6FJM - chains C and E of the 6 polymer chains in the assembly; structure by X-ray diffraction, 2.10 A resolution.

# Chain C
Name: Tubulin alpha-1B chain
Source organism: Bos taurus
UniProtKB: P81947 (TBA1B_BOVIN); numbering as in UniProt (aligned over 1-451)
Chain sequence (451 residues; row label = number of the first residue in the row):
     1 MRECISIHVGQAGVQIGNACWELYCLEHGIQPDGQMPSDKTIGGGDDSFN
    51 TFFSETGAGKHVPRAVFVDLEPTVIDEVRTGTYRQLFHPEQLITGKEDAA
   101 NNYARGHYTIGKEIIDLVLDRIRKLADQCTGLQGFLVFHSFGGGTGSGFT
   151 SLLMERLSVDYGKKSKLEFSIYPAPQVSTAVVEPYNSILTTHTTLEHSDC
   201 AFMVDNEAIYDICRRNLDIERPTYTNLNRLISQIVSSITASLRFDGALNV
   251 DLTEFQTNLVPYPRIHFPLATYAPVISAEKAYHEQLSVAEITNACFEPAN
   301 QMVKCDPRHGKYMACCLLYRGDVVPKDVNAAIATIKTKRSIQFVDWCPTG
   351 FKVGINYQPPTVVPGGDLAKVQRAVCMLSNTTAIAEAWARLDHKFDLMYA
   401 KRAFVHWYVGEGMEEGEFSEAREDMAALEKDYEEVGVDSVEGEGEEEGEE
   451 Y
Disordered / not traced: 441-451
Ion coordination: Ca2+: D39, T41, G44, E55
Ligand contacts: GTP (guanosine-5'-triphosphate): G10, Q11, A12, Q15, I16, D69, D98, A99, A100, N101, N102, S140, G142, G143, G144, T145, G146, I171, P173, V177, S178, T179, E183, N206, Y224, L227, N228, I231

# Chain E
Name: Stathmin-4
Source organism: Rattus norvegicus
UniProtKB: P63043 (STMN4_RAT), isoform P63043-3; residues 5-145 here correspond to UniProt positions 76-216 (UniProt number = residue number + 71)
Chain sequence (143 residues; numbered 3 to 145; the number before each row is that of its first residue):
     3 MADMEVIELNKCTSGQSFEVILKPPSFDGVPEFNASLPRRRDPSLEEIQK
    53 KLEAAEERRKYQEAELLKHLAEKREHEREVIQKAIEENNNFIKMAKEKLA
   103 QKMESNKENREAHLAAMLERLQEKDKHAEEVRKNKELKEEASR
Disordered / not traced: 3-5, 29-43, 144-145
Sequence notes: initiating methionine (3); expression tag (4)
Swiss-Prot annotation at these positions:
  - modified residue: S19 (Phosphoserine)

# How chain C and chain E interact
Residue-residue contacts (33; chain C residue first):
  H107(C) with L101(E); K104(E); M105(E)
  Y108(C) with K104(E); M105(E), hydrophobic; N108(E)
  T109(C) with R112(E)
  K112(C) with M105(E)
  L152(C) with L101(E), hydrophobic
  E155(C) with L101(E); K104(E), salt bridge
  R156(C) with L101(E)
  S158(C) with F93(E); I94(E)
  V159(C) with I94(E); K98(E)
  G162(C) with N90(E); I94(E)
  K163(C) with N90(E), hydrogen bond (backbone-side chain)
  T193(C) with K104(E)
  E196(C) with F93(E); K100(E), salt bridge
  H197(C) with F93(E)
  V409(C) with H115(E), hydrogen bond (backbone-side chain)
  G410(C) with R112(E)
  E411(C) with N108(E), hydrogen bond (backbone-side chain); R112(E), salt bridge
  G412(C) with N108(E), hydrogen bond (backbone-side chain); N111(E), hydrogen bond (backbone-side chain); R112(E)
  M413(C) with N108(E)
  E414(C) with S107(E), hydrogen bond; N111(E), hydrogen bond
Also at the interface, not in a pair above, chain E (15 interface residues in all): E89, A97

# Overview
20 residues of chain C and 15 residues of chain E are in contact, with 7 hydrogen bonds and 3 salt bridges.
Among the polar pairs are E155(C)-K104(E), E196(C)-K100(E) and E411(C)-R112(E). Ligands of chain C: GTP.
Here chain C is Tubulin alpha-1B chain (Bos taurus) and chain E is Stathmin-4 (Rattus norvegicus). Entry 6FJM
(tubulin-Disorazole Z complex) was determined by X-ray diffraction, deposited together with 6FII and 6FJF.
